4HHY - chain C; structure by X-ray diffraction, 2.36 A resolution.

Chain C:
Protein: Poly [ADP-ribose] polymerase 1
Source organism: Homo sapiens
Notes: EC 2.4.2.30
UniProtKB: P09874 (PARP1_HUMAN); residues -1 to 350 here correspond to UniProt positions 660-1011 (UniProt number = residue number + 661)
Amino-acid sequence (355 residues; row label = number of the first residue in the row; numbers below 1 keep their minus sign (Gly-4 is residue -4)):
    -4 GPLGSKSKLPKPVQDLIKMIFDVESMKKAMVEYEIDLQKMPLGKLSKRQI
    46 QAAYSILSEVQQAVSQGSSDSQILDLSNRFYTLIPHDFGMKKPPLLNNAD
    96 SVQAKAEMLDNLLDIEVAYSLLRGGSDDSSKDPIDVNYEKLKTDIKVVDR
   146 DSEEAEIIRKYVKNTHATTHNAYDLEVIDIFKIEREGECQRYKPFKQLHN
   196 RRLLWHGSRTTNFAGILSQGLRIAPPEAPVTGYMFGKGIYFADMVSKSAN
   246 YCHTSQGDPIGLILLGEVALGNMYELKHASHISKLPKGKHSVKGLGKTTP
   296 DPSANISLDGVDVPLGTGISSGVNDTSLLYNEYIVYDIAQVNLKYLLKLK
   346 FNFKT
Unresolved in the structure: -4 to 0, 60-64
Construct notes: expression tag (-4 to -2); conflict Ser0 (Thr661 in P09874), Ala101 (Val762 in P09874)
Residues lining bound ligands: 15R ((9aR)-1-[(1-{2-fluoro-5-[(4-oxo-3,4-dihydrophthalazin-1-yl)methyl]benzoyl}piperidin-4-yl)carbonyl]-1,2,3,8,9,9a-hexahydro-7H-benzo[de][1,7]naphthyridin-7-one): Asp105, Leu108, Asp109, Val112, Trp200, His201, Gly202, Arg217, Ile218, Ala219, Pro220, Tyr228, Gly233, Ile234, Tyr235, Phe236, Ala237, Lys242, Ser243, Tyr246, Glu327
Curated features (UniProtKB/Swiss-Prot):
  - active site: Glu327 (For poly [ADP-ribose] polymerase activity)
  - binding site (NAD(+)): His201 to Ser203, Gly210, Arg217, Ser243
  - modified residue (Phosphoserine): Ser121, Ser125
  - cross-link: Lys87 (Glycyl lysine isopeptide (Lys-Gly) (interchain with G-Cter in SUMO1))

In short:
Ligands of chain C: compound 15R. Curated annotation (UniProt) lists active-site residue Glu327 and 6
NAD+-binding residues.
Chain C is Poly [ADP-ribose] polymerase 1 (Homo sapiens); the structure, Crystal structure of PARP catalytic
domain in complex with novel inhibitors, was determined by X-ray diffraction (same publication as 4HHZ).
